Entry 6IFN (X-ray diffraction, 2.90 A resolution); this record covers chains E and N of the 9 polymer chains in the assembly.

Chain E:
Protein: Type III-A CRISPR-associated RAMP protein Csm3
Organism: Streptococcus thermophilus ND03
UniProtKB: A0A2U2M035 (A0A2U2M035_STRTR); residues 1-220 here = UniProt positions 1-220
Amino-acid sequence (220 residues; numbered 1 to 220; the number before each row is that of its first residue):
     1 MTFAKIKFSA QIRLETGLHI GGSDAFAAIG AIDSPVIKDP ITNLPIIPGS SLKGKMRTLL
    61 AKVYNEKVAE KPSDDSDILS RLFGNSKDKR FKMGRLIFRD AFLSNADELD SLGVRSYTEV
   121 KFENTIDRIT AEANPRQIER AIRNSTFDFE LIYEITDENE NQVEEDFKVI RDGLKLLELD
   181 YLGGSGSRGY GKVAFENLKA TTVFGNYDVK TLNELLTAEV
Unresolved in the structure: 220
From the paper describing this entry:
  - catalytic residues: Asp33
  - mutagenesis - D33N: abolished catalytic activity on target RNA

Chain N:
Molecule: 40-nt RNA strand
Organism: Streptococcus thermophilus ND03
Sequence (40 nucleotides; numbered 1 to 40; the number before each row is that of its first residue):
     1 ACGGAAACGC UUUCUAGCUC GCUAUAAUUA CCCAUUCCUA
Unresolved in the structure: 33-40

Chain E / chain N interface:
Residue-residue contacts (45):
  His19(E) - C10(N)  phosphate contact
  Ile20(E) - G9(N)  hydrogen bond to the sugar
  Ile20(E) - C10(N)  phosphate contact
  Ser23(E) - G9(N)  base contact
  Pro48(E) - G9(N)  phosphate contact
  Ser50(E) - C8(N)  sugar contact
  Ser50(E) - G9(N)  hydrogen bond to the phosphate
  Ser51(E) - C8(N)  hydrogen bond to the phosphate
  Ser51(E) - G9(N)  hydrogen bond to the phosphate
  Lys53(E) - A6(N)  salt bridge to the phosphate
  Lys53(E) - A7(N)  salt bridge to the phosphate
  Gly54(E) - C8(N)  sugar contact
  Lys55(E) - C8(N)  base contact
  Arg57(E) - A6(N)  hydrogen bond to the phosphate
  Arg57(E) - A7(N)  salt bridge to the phosphate
  Thr58(E) - C8(N)  base contact
  Pro72(E) - A6(N)  sugar contact
  Phe83(E) - A6(N)  phosphate contact
  Phe83(E) - A7(N)  phosphate contact
  Gly84(E) - A6(N)  sugar contact
  Ser86(E) - A5(N)  base contact
  Ser86(E) - A6(N)  hydrogen bond to the sugar
  Lys92(E) - A5(N)  hydrogen bond to the sugar
  Met93(E) - A6(N)  phosphate contact
  Phe122(E) - U15(N)  base contact
  Glu123(E) - U15(N)  phosphate contact
  Asn124(E) - U13(N)  hydrogen bond to the sugar
  Asn124(E) - C14(N)  sugar contact
  Asn124(E) - U15(N)  hydrogen bond to the phosphate
  Asn124(E) - A16(N)  sugar contact
  Thr125(E) - U13(N)  hydrogen bond to the base
  Ile126(E) - C14(N)  hydrogen bond to the phosphate
  Ile126(E) - A16(N)  sugar contact
  Ala133(E) - A16(N)  base contact
  Pro135(E) - U15(N)  base contact
  Arg136(E) - U13(N)  hydrogen bond to the sugar
  Tyr181(E) - U11(N)  hydrogen bond to the phosphate
  Gly183(E) - C8(N)  base contact
  Gly183(E) - C10(N)  phosphate contact
  Gly184(E) - C10(N)  sugar contact
  Gly184(E) - U11(N)  phosphate contact
  Gly186(E) - U11(N)  phosphate contact
  Ser187(E) - U12(N)  phosphate contact
  Arg188(E) - U12(N)  salt bridge to the phosphate
  Arg188(E) - U13(N)  salt bridge to the phosphate
Other interface residues (no listed pair), chain E (36 interface residues in all): Gly21, Asn85, Gly94, Ala131, Ser185

In short:
36 residues of chain E face 12 of chain N across their interface, with 13 hydrogen bonds and 5 salt bridges.
Polar contacts include Thr125(E)-U13(N), Ile20(E)-G9(N) and Ser86(E)-A6(N). The paper reports the catalytic
residue Asp33(E); D33N of chain E abolishes catalytic activity on target RNA.
Chain E is Type III-A CRISPR-associated RAMP protein Csm3 and chain N is a 40-nt RNA strand, both from
Streptococcus thermophilus ND03; the structure, Crystal structure of Type III-A CRISPR Csm complex, was
determined by X-ray diffraction (same publication as 6IFK, 6IFL, 6IFR, 6IFU, 6IFY, 6IFZ and 6IG0).
